8GA8 - chains M and G of the 10 polymer chains in the assembly; structure by electron microscopy, 3.50 A resolution.

# Chain M
Name: Transcriptional regulatory protein RXT2
Source organism: Saccharomyces cerevisiae
Reference sequence: P38255 (RXT2_YEAST); the author numbering skips numbers that UniProt does not, so the offset changes along the chain: 1-298 = UniProt 1-298; 309-440 = UniProt 299-430
Amino-acid sequence (430 residues; row label = number of the first residue in the row; note: 10 numbers in that range are skipped by the numbering (no residue carries them; nothing is unmodelled there)):
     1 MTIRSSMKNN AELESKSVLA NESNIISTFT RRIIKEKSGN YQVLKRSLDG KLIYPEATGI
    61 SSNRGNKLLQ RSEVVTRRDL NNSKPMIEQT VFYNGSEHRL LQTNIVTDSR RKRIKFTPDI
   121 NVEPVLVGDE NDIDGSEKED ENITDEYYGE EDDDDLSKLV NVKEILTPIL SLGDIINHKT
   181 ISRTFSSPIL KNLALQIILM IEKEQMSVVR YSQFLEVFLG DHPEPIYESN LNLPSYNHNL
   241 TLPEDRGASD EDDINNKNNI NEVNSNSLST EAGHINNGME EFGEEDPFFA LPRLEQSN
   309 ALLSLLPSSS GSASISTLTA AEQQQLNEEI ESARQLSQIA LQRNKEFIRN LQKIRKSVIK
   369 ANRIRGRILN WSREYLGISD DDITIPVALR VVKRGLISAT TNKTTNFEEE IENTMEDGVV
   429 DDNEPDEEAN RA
Disordered / not traced: 1-20, 41-50, 101-154, 239-286, 309-327, 385-440

# Chain G
Name: Transcriptional regulatory protein DEP1
Source organism: Saccharomyces cerevisiae
Reference sequence: P31385 (DEP1_YEAST); residue numbers follow UniProt; this construct covers 1-405
Amino-acid sequence (405 residues; numbered 1 to 405; the number before each row is that of its first residue):
     1 MSQQTPQESE QTTAKEQDLD QESVLSNIDF NTDLNHNLNL SEYCISSDAG TEKMDSDEEK
    61 SLANLPELKY APKLSSLVKQ ETLTESLKRP HEDEKEAIDE AKKMKVPGEN EDESKEEEKS
   121 QELEEAIDSK EKSTDARDEQ GDEGDNEEEN NEEDNENENE HTAPPALVMP SPIEMEEQRM
   181 TALKEITDIE YKFAQLRQKL YDNQLVRLQT ELQMCLEGSH PELQVYYSKI AAIRDYKLHR
   241 AYQRQKYELS CINTETIATR TFIHQDFHKK VTDLRARLLN RTTQTWYDIN KERRDMDIVI
   301 PDVNYHVPIK LDNKTLSCIT GYASAAQLCY PGEPVAEDLA CESIEYRYRA NPVDKLEVIV
   361 DRMRLNNEIS DLEGLRKYFH SFPGAPELNP LRDSEINDDF HQWAQ
Disordered / not traced: 1-220, 300-387
UniProt features mapped onto this chain:
  - modified residue (Phosphoserine): S56, S120, S370

# Interface between chain M and chain G
Pairs across the interface (25; chain M residue first):
  L219(M) - R275(G)
  D221(M) - V271(G)
  D221(M) - T272(G)  hydrogen bond
  D221(M) - R275(G)  salt bridge
  H222(M) - H268(G)
  I226(M) - Q265(G)  hydrogen bond (backbone-side chain)
  I226(M) - H268(G)
  Y227(M) - Q265(G)
  E228(M) - T261(G)
  L231(M) - T261(G)
  L231(M) - H264(G)
  L233(M) - R260(G)
  L233(M) - H264(G)
  Y236(M) - N253(G)  hydrogen bond
  Y236(M) - T256(G)
  Y236(M) - I257(G)  hydrophobic
  Y236(M) - R260(G)
  F288(M) - R260(G)  hydrogen bond (backbone-side chain)
  P292(M) - H264(G)
  Q346(M) - L279(G)
  Q350(M) - T283(G)  hydrogen bond
  Q350(M) - Y287(G)
  K353(M) - N280(G)
  E354(M) - Y287(G)
  R357(M) - Q284(G)
Interface residues without a listed pair, chain M (23 interface residues in all): E216, G220, P234, H238, P287, A290, R351
Interface residues without a listed pair, chain G (18 interface residues in all): L249, W286

# Summary
23 residues of chain M and 18 residues of chain G are in contact, with 5 hydrogen bonds and 1 salt bridge.
Among the polar pairs are D221(M)-R275(G), D221(M)-T272(G) and I226(M)-Q265(G).
Chain M is Transcriptional regulatory protein RXT2 and chain G is Transcriptional regulatory protein DEP1,
both from Saccharomyces cerevisiae; the structure, Structure of the yeast (HDAC) Rpd3L complex, was determined
by electron microscopy.
